5XG0 - chain A; structure by X-ray diffraction, 1.58 A resolution.

== Chain A ==
Molecule: Poly(ethylene terephthalate) hydrolase
Source organism: Ideonella sakaiensis (strain 201-F6)
Notes: EC 3.1.1.101
UniProtKB: A0A0K8P6T7 (PETH_IDESA); residues 1-261 here correspond to UniProt positions 30-290 (UniProt number = residue number + 29)
Sequence (268 residues; row label = number of the first residue in the row; numbers below 1 keep their minus sign (Gly-6 is residue -6)):
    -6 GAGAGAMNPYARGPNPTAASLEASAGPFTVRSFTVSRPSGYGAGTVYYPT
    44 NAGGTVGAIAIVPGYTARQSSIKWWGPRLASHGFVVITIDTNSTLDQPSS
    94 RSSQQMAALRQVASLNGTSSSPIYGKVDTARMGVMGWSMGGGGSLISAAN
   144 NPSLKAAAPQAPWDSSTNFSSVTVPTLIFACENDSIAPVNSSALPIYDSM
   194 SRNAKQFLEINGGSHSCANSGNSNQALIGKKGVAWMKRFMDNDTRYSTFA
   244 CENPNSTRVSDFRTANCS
Not modelled in the structure: -6 to -2
Sequence notes: expression tag (-6 to 0)
Cystine bridges: Cys174-Cys210, Cys244-Cys260
What the authors report for this chain:
  - catalytic residues: Ser131, Asp177, His208
  - conformationally variable residues (side-chain flip): Trp156
  - mutagenesis - Y58A, W130A, W130H, S131A, M132A, W156A, C174S, I179A, S185H (43.87 +/- 0.30%), C210S: decreased catalytic activity
  - mutagenesis - T59A: unchanged catalytic activity on producing MHET
  - mutagenesis - T59A: decreased catalytic activity on producing TPA

== Overview ==
From the paper: catalytic residues Ser131, Asp177 and His208; Y58A, W130A and W130H, among others, reduce
catalytic activity; 11 substitutions were tested in all.
Chain A is Poly(ethylene terephthalate) hydrolase (Ideonella sakaiensis (strain 201-F6)); the structure,
Crystal structure of a novel PET hydrolase from Ideonella sakaiensis 201-F6, was determined by X-ray
diffraction (same publication as 5XFY, 5XFZ, 5XH2 and 5XH3).
